7TNZ - chains A and C of the 3 polymer chains in the assembly; structure by electron microscopy, 3.54 A resolution.

# Chain A
Protein: Antiviral innate immune response receptor RIG-I
Organism: Homo sapiens
Notes: EC 3.6.4.13
UniProtKB: O95786 (DDX58_HUMAN); residue numbers follow UniProt; this construct covers 1-925
Amino-acid sequence (925 residues; numbered 1 to 925; the number before each row is that of its first residue):
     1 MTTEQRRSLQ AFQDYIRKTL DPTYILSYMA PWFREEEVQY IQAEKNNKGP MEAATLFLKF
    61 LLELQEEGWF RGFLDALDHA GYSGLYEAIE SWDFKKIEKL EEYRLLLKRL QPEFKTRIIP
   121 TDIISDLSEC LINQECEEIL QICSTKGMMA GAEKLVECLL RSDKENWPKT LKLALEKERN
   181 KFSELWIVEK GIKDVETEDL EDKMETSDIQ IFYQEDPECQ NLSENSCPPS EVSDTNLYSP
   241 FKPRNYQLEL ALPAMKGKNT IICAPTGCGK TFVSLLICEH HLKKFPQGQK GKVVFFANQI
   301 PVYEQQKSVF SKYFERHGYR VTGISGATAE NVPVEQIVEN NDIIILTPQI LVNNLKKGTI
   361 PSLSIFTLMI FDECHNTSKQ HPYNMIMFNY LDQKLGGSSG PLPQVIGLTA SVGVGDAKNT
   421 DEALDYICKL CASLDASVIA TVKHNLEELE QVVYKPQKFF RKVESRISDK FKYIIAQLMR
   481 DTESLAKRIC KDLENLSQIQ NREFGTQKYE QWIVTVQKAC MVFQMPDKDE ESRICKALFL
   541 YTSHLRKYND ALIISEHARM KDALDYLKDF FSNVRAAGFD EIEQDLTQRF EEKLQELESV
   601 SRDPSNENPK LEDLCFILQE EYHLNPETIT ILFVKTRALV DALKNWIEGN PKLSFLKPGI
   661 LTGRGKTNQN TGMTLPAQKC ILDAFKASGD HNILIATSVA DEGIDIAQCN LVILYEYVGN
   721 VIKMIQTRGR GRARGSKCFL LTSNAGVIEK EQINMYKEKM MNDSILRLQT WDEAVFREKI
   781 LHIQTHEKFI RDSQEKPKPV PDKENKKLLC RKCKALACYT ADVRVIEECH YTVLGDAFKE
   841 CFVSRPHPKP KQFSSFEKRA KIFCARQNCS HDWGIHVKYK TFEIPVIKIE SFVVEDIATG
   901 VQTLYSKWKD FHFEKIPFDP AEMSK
Unresolved in the structure: 1-240, 687-688, 923-925
Curated features (UniProtKB/Swiss-Prot):
  - motif: Asp-372 to His-375 (DECH box)
  - binding site (ATP): Ala-264 to Thr-271
  - binding site (Zn(2+)): Cys-810, Cys-813, Cys-864, Cys-869
  - modified residue: Ser-8 (Microbial infection: Phosphoserine), Thr-170 (Phosphothreonine), Asn-495 (Microbial infection: Deamidated asparagine), Asn-549 (Microbial infection: Deamidated asparagine), Thr-770 (Phosphothreonine), Ser-854 (Phosphoserine), Ser-855 (Phosphoserine), Lys-858 (N6-acetyllysine), Lys-909 (N6-acetyllysine)
  - cross-link (Glycyl lysine isopeptide (Lys-Gly)): Lys-48 (interchain with G-Cter in ubiquitin), Lys-96 (interchain with G-Cter in ubiquitin), Lys-154 (interchain with G-Cter in ubiquitin), Lys-164 (interchain with G-Cter in ubiquitin), Lys-172 (interchain with G-Cter in ubiquitin), Lys-181 (interchain with G-Cter in ubiquitin), Lys-193 (interchain with G-Cter in ubiquitin), Lys-203 (interchain with G-Cter in ubiquitin), Lys-812 (interchain with G-Cter in ubiquitin)
  - natural variant: Cys-268 (C268F: In SGMRT2), Glu-373 (E373A: In SGMRT2)
  - mutagenesis: Ser-8 (S8E: Complete loss of MARCHF5-mediated degradation), Thr-55 (T55I: No IRF3 signaling activity. No effect on dsRNA binding), Lys-99 (K99R: Little or no effect on ubiquitination of the 2 CARD domain. Abolishes ubiquitination by RNF125), Lys-154 (K154R: Reduction of ubiquitination. Reduction of INFB induction), Lys-164 (K164R: Reduction of ubiquitination. Reduction of INFB induction), Lys-169 (K169R: Little or no effect on ubiquitination of the 2 CARD domains), Lys-172 (K172R: Complete loss of ubiquitination. No interaction with MAVS/IPS1. No induction of IFN-beta), Lys-181 (K181R: Little or no effect on ubiquitination of the 2 CARD domains), Lys-190 (K190R: Little or no effect on ubiquitination of the 2 CARD domains), Lys-193 (K193R: Little or no effect on ubiquitination of the 2 CARD domains), Lys-270 (K270A: No IRF3 signaling activity. Loss of dsRNA-induced ATPase activity. No effect on ds-RNA binding. Changed RIG-I signaling pathway), Asp-372 to His-375 (Loss of dsRNA-induced ATPase activity. No effect on ds-RNA binding. Changed RIG-I signaling pathway), 12 further mutagenesis entries in UniProt
Ion coordination: Zn2+: Cys-810, Cys-864, Cys-869
What the authors report for this chain:
  - binding site for p1dsRNA: Lys-861, Lys-888
  - conformationally variable residues (side-chain flip): Asn-668
  - mutagenesis - S411L: abolished signaling in response to p3dsRNA
  - contacts within the chain: Tyr-454/Arg-734 (hydrophobic contact)
  - mutagenesis - Y454A, N668D, N668E: increased signaling in response to endogenous host RNA
  - mutagenesis - Y454A, N668D, N668E: increased signaling in response to p1dsRNA
  - mutagenesis - Y454A, N668D, N668E: increased signaling in response to OHdsRNA
  - mutagenesis - N668A: increased signaling in response to 5'-p and 5'-OH RNA duplexes
  - mutagenesis - N668D, N668E: increased signaling in response to p1dsRNA and OHdsRNA
  - mutagenesis - C268F, E373A, E373Q: increased signaling in response to OHSLR30

# Chain C
Molecule: p1dsRNA
Sequence (24 nucleotides; numbered 1 to 24; the number before each row is that of its first residue):
     1 XGACGUACGU CGCGACGUAC GUCC
Unresolved in the structure: 1-12
Modified positions: 5GP (guanosine-5'-monophosphate) at position 1

# How chain A and chain C interact
Contacting residue pairs (35; chain A residue first):
  Asn-298(A) / U22(C)  hydrogen bond to the sugar
  Asn-298(A) / C23(C)  sugar contact
  Gln-299(A) / U22(C)  sugar contact
  Gln-299(A) / C23(C)  phosphate contact
  Ile-300(A) / C23(C)  hydrogen bond to the phosphate
  Ile-300(A) / C24(C)  phosphate contact
  Pro-301(A) / C23(C)  phosphate contact
  Ser-325(A) / C24(C)  phosphate contact
  Gly-326(A) / C24(C)  hydrogen bond to the phosphate
  Thr-347(A) / C23(C)  phosphate contact
  Thr-347(A) / C24(C)  hydrogen bond to the phosphate
  Gln-349(A) / C23(C)  sugar contact
  Gln-349(A) / C24(C)  sugar contact
  Asn-353(A) / C24(C)  hydrogen bond to the sugar
  Gln-507(A) / G17(C)  base contact
  Gln-507(A) / U18(C)  hydrogen bond to the base
  Glu-510(A) / U18(C)  hydrogen bond to the sugar
  Gln-511(A) / G17(C)  base contact
  Val-514(A) / G17(C)  phosphate contact
  Arg-546(A) / U18(C)  hydrogen bond to the phosphate
  Arg-546(A) / A19(C)  salt bridge to the phosphate
  Lys-635(A) / C20(C)  sugar contact
  Arg-637(A) / C20(C)  salt bridge to the phosphate
  Arg-637(A) / G21(C)  salt bridge to the phosphate
  Thr-662(A) / G21(C)  phosphate contact
  Arg-664(A) / U22(C)  salt bridge to the phosphate
  Arg-664(A) / C23(C)  salt bridge to the phosphate
  Gly-665(A) / G21(C)  phosphate contact
  Gly-665(A) / U22(C)  hydrogen bond to the phosphate
  Thr-697(A) / C20(C)  hydrogen bond to the phosphate
  Thr-697(A) / G21(C)  hydrogen bond to the phosphate
  Ser-698(A) / C20(C)  sugar contact
  Val-699(A) / G21(C)  phosphate contact
  Glu-702(A) / G21(C)  sugar contact
  Phe-853(A) / C24(C)  base contact
Also at the interface, not in a pair above, chain A (32 interface residues in all): Ile-350, Lys-518, Thr-636, Gly-663, Thr-667, Gln-678, Ser-854, Ser-906
Also at the interface, not in a pair above, chain C (9 interface residues in all): C16

# Overview
32 residues of chain A and 9 residues of chain C are in contact, with 11 hydrogen bonds and 5 salt bridges.
Among the polar pairs are Gln-507(A)/U18(C), Asn-298(A)/U22(C) and Asn-353(A)/C24(C). From the paper: a
binding site for p1dsRNA at Lys-861(A) and Lys-888(A); Y454A, N668D and N668E of chain A increase signaling in
response to endogenous host RNA; 8 substitutions were tested in all.
Here chain A is Antiviral innate immune response receptor RIG-I (Homo sapiens) and chain C is p1dsRNA. Entry
7TNZ (Cryo-EM structure of RIG-I in complex with p1dsRNA) was determined by electron microscopy, deposited
together with 7TNX, 7TNY, 7TO0, 7TO1, 7TO2, 8DVR, 8DVS and 8DVU.
